6G8M - chains H and I of the 28 polymer chains in the assembly; structure by X-ray diffraction, 2.70 A resolution.

Chain H:
Protein: Proteasome subunit beta type-2
Organism: Saccharomyces cerevisiae (strain ATCC 204508 / S288c)
Notes: EC 3.4.25.1
UniProtKB: P25043 (PSB2_YEAST); residues 1-232 here correspond to UniProt positions 30-261 (UniProt number = residue number + 29)
Chain sequence (232 residues; row label = number of the first residue in the row):
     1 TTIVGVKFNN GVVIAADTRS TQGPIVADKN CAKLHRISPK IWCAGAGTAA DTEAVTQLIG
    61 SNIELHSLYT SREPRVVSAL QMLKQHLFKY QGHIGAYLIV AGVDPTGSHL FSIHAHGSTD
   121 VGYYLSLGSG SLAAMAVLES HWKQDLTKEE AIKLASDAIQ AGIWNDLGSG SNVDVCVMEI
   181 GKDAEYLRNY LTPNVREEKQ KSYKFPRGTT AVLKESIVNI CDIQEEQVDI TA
Not modelled in the structure: 227-232
Small-molecule neighbours:
  - EQE ((2S,3R)-4-[[(2S)-3-methyl-1-[[(2S)-3-methyl-1-oxidanylidene-1-phenylmethoxy-butan-2-yl]amino]-1-oxidanylidene-butan-2-yl]amino]-3-oxidanyl-4-oxidanylidene-2-propan-2-yl-butanoic acid), molecule 1: Thr1, Arg19, Ser20, Thr21, Lys33, Gly45, Ala46, Gly47, Ala49, Tyr97, Gly128, Ser129, Ser131, Leu132, Gly168
  - EQE, molecule 2: Tyr97, His114, Ser118
UniProt features mapped onto this chain:
  - active site: Thr1 (Nucleophile)

Chain I:
Protein: Proteasome subunit beta type-3
Organism: Saccharomyces cerevisiae (strain ATCC 204508 / S288c)
Notes: EC 3.4.25.1
UniProtKB: P25451 (PSB3_YEAST); residues 0-204 here correspond to UniProt positions 1-205 (UniProt number = residue number + 1)
Chain sequence (205 residues; each row starts with the number of its first residue; numbering starts at 0):
     0 MSDPSSINGG IVVAMTGKDC VAIACDLRLG SQSLGVSNKF EKIFHYGHVF LGITGLATDV
    60 TTLNEMFRYK TNLYKLKEER AIEPETFTQL VSSSLYERRF GPYFVGPVVA GINSKSGKPF
   120 IAGFDLIGCI DEAKDFIVSG TASDQLFGMC ESLYEPNLEP EDLFETISQA LLNAADRDAL
   180 SGWGAVVYII KKDEVVKRYL KMRQD
Not modelled in the structure: 0
Metal / ion sites: Mg2+ site 1: Ala174, Asp177, Ser180; Mg2+ site 2: Asp204 (shared with 3 residues of chain Y)
UniProt features mapped onto this chain:
  - modified residue: Ser30 (Phosphoserine)
  - cross-link: Lys69 (Glycyl lysine isopeptide (Lys-Gly) (interchain with G-Cter in ubiquitin))

How chain H and chain I interact:
Contacting residue pairs (65; chain H residue first):
  Ile25(H) with Asp143(I); Phe146(I), hydrophobic
  Val26(H) with Phe146(I)
  Ala27(H) with Asp130(I); Phe146(I)
  Asp28(H) with Asp130(I)
  Lys29(H) with Glu150(I), salt bridge
  Thr48(H) with Arg98(I); Ile126(I)
  Ala49(H) with Cys128(I), hydrophobic
  Ala50(H) with Tyr95(I); Ile126(I), hydrophobic; Cys128(I)
  Asp51(H) with Tyr95(I), hydrogen bond; Arg98(I), salt bridge
  Ala54(H) with Tyr95(I)
  Tyr90(H) with Phe99(I), hydrophobic
  His93(H) with Arg98(I); Phe99(I)
  Ile94(H) with Phe99(I), hydrophobic
  Arg196(H) with Glu150(I), salt bridge
  Lys199(H) with Glu150(I); Ser151(I); Tyr153(I)
  Ser202(H) with Glu154(I), hydrogen bond
  Tyr203(H) with Ser151(I); Leu152(I), hydrophobic
  Lys204(H) with Asp161(I), salt bridge
  Phe205(H) with Leu152(I), hydrophobic; Glu164(I); Gln168(I)
  Pro206(H) with Glu164(I)
  Arg207(H) with Glu160(I), salt bridge; Asp161(I), salt bridge
  Gly208(H) with Glu164(I), hydrogen bond (backbone-side chain)
  Thr209(H) with Glu164(I); Gln168(I)
  Thr210(H) with Glu164(I), hydrogen bond; Ser167(I); Gln168(I), hydrogen bond; Leu171(I); Leu199(I)
  Ala211(H) with Leu199(I); Lys200(I), hydrogen bond (backbone-backbone)
  Val212(H) with Phe163(I), hydrophobic; Tyr198(I)
  Leu213(H) with Tyr198(I), hydrogen bond (backbone-backbone); Leu199(I); Lys200(I)
  Lys214(H) with Lys196(I); Arg197(I); Tyr198(I), hydrogen bond (backbone-backbone)
  Glu215(H) with Lys196(I); Arg197(I), salt bridge
  Ser216(H) with Val195(I); Lys196(I), hydrogen bond (backbone-backbone)
  Ile217(H) with Val194(I)
  Val218(H) with His44(I); Val194(I), hydrogen bond (backbone-backbone); Lys196(I)
  Asn219(H) with His44(I)
  Ile220(H) with Gly46(I); Phe49(I), hydrophobic; Val194(I), hydrophobic
  Asp222(H) with Lys74(I), salt bridge
Other interface residues (no listed pair), chain I (37 interface residues in all): His47, Ala132, Leu157, Glu158, Thr165, Tyr187

In short:
The interface between chain H and chain I involves 35 residues on one side and 37 on the other, with 10
hydrogen bonds and 8 salt bridges. Among the polar pairs are Lys29(H)-Glu150(I), Asp51(H)-Arg98(I) and
Arg196(H)-Glu150(I). Ligands of chain H: compound EQE.
Chain H is Proteasome subunit beta type-2 and chain I is Proteasome subunit beta type-3, both from
Saccharomyces cerevisiae (strain ATCC 204508 / S288c); the structure, Yeast 20S proteasome in complex with
Cystargolide B Derivative 1, was determined by X-ray diffraction together with 6G7F and 6G8N from the same
study.
